8D6Y - chains P and W of the 41 polymer chains in the assembly; structure by electron microscopy, 10.00 A resolution (very low resolution: no residue pairs are listed; an interface is given only as per-side residue counts).

== Chain P (and W) ==
Name: Proteasome subunit beta
Organism: Mycobacterium tuberculosis
Notes: EC 3.4.25.1; chain W of this document is another copy of the same molecule, construct and numbering; everything in this record applies to it too
UniProt: A0A045HFG5 (A0A045HFG5_MYCTX); residues 244-534 here correspond to UniProt positions 1-291 (UniProt number = residue number - 243)
Chain sequence (291 residues; each row starts with the number of its first residue):
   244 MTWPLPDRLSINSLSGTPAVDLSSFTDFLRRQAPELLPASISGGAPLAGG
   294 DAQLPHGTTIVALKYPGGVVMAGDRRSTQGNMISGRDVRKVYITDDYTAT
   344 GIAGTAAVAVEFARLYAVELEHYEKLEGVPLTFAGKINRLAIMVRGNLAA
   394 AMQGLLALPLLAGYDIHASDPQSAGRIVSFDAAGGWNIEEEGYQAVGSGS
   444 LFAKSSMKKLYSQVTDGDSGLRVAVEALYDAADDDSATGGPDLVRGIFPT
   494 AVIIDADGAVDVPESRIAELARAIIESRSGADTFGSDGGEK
Disordered / not traced: 244-300, 523-534

== How chain P and chain W interact ==
At this resolution (10 A) residue pairs are not listed: 11 residues of chain P and 11 of chain W lie at the interface.

== Overview ==
Chain P and chain W each contribute 11 residues to their interface.
Chain P and chain W are both Proteasome subunit beta (Mycobacterium tuberculosis); the structure, Structure of
the Mycobacterium tuberculosis 20S proteasome bound to the ADP-bound Mpa ATPase, was determined by electron
microscopy together with 8D6V, 8D6W and 8D6X from the same study.
